8IDN - chains A and L of the 3 polymer chains in the assembly; structure by electron microscopy, 3.35 A resolution.

== Chain A ==
Protein: Spike protein S1
Organism: Severe acute respiratory syndrome coronavirus 2
Notes: fragment: Receptor binding domain
UniProtKB: P0DTC2 (SPIKE_SARS2); residues 332-531 here = UniProt positions 332-531
Amino-acid sequence (206 residues; each row starts with the number of its first residue):
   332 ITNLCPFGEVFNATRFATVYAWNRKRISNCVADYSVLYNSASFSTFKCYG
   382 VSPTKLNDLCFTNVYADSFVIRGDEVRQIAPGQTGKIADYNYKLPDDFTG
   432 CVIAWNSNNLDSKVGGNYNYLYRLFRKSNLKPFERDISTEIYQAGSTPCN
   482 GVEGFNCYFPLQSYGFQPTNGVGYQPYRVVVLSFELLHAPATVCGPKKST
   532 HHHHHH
Unresolved in the structure: 332, 528-537
Construct notes: conflict Thr-349 (Ser in P0DTC2); expression tag (532-537)
Curated features (UniProtKB/Swiss-Prot):
  - region: Arg-403 to Asp-405 (Integrin-binding motif), Asn-448 to Phe-456 (Immunodominant HLA epitope recognized by the CD8+)
  - glycosylation: Asn-343 (N-linked (GlcNAc...) (complex) asparagine)
  - natural variant: Gly-339 (G339D: In strain: Omicron/BA.1, Omicron/BA.2 and 4 more; G339H: In strain: Omicron/BA.2.75, Omicron/XBB.1.5 and 1 more), Arg-346 (R346K: In strain: Mu/B.1.621; R346T: In strain: Omicron/BQ.1.1, Omicron/XBB.1.5 and 1 more), Leu-368 (L368I: In strain: Omicron/XBB.1.5, Omicron/EG.5.1), Ser-371 (S371F: In strain: Omicron/BA.2, Omicron/BA.2.12.1 and 6 more; S371L: In strain: Omicron/BA.1), Ser-373 (S373P: In strain: Omicron/BA.1, Omicron/BA.2 and 7 more), Ser-375 (S375F: In strain: Omicron/BA.1, Omicron/BA.2 and 7 more), Thr-376 (T376A: In strain: Omicron/BA.2, Omicron/BA.2.12.1 and 5 more), Asp-405 (D405N: In strain: Omicron/BA.2, Omicron/BA.2.12.1 and 6 more), Arg-408 (R408S: In strain: Omicron/BA.2, Omicron/BA.2.12.1 and 6 more), Lys-417 (K417N: In strain: Beta/B.1.351, Omicron/BA.1 and 8 more; K417T: In strain: Gamma/P.1), Asn-440 (N440K: In strain: Omicron/BA.1, Omicron/BA.2 and 7 more), Lys-444 (K444T: In strain: Omicron/BQ.1.1), 16 further natural variant entries in UniProt
  - mutagenesis: Asn-343 (N343Q: Reduced viral infectivity), Leu-452 (L452R: Increased resistance to neutralizing antibodies. Decreases HLA binding to NF9 epitope. Increased binding affinity to human ACE2), Tyr-453 (Y453F: Decreased HLA binding to NF9 epitope. Increased binding affinity to human ACE2), Ala-475 (A475V: Increased resistance to neutralizing antibodies), Val-483 (V483A: Increased resistance to neutralizing antibodies), Glu-484 (E484D: Increased replication in human TMEM106B overexpressing cells), Phe-490 (F490L: Increased resistance to neutralizing antibodies and human covalescent sera neutralization), Gln-493 (Q493N: Reduced host ACE2-binding affinity in vitro; Q493Y: Reduced host ACE2-binding affinity in vitro), Asn-501 (N501T: Reduced host ACE2-binding affinity in vitro; N501Y: Increased binding affinity to human ACE2), His-519 (H519P: Increased resistance to human covalescent sera neutralization)
Disulfides: Cys-336/Cys-361, Cys-379/Cys-432, Cys-391/Cys-525, Cys-480/Cys-488

== Chain L ==
Protein: E77 Fab light chain
Organism: Mus musculus
Notes: antibody fragment or engineered binder
Amino-acid sequence (233 residues; each row starts with the number of its first residue):
     1 MGWSCIILFLVATATGVHSQAVVTQESALTTSPGETVTLTCRSSTGAVTI
    51 SNYVNWVQEKPDHLFTGLIGATNSRAPGVPARFSGSLIGDKAALTITGAQ
   101 TEDEAIYFCALWYSNHWVFGGGTKLTVLGQPKSTPSLTVFPPSSEELKEN
   151 KATLVCLISNFSPSGVTVAWKANGTPITQGVDTSNPTKEGNKFMASSFLH
   201 LTSDQWRSHNSFTCQVTHEGDTVEKSLSPAECL
Unresolved in the structure: 1-20, 129-233
Disulfides: Cys-41/Cys-109

== Interface between chain A and chain L ==
Pairs across the interface - 20 pairs, chain A then chain L:
  Lys-417(A) with Ser-74(L)
  Tyr-449(A) with Ile-50(L)
  Leu-455(A) with Asn-73(L)
  Phe-456(A) with Asn-73(L)
  Tyr-489(A) with Ser-84(L), hydrogen bond
  Gln-493(A) with Ile-50(L); Ala-71(L); Thr-72(L); Asn-73(L), hydrogen bond
  Ser-494(A) with Ile-50(L)
  Gly-496(A) with Ser-51(L), hydrogen bond (backbone-side chain); Tyr-53(L)
  Gln-498(A) with Ser-51(L)
  Thr-500(A) with Trp-112(L); Ser-114(L); Asn-115(L)
  Asn-501(A) with Tyr-53(L); Trp-112(L)
  Gly-502(A) with Trp-112(L)
  Tyr-505(A) with Tyr-53(L), hydrophobic
Interface residues without a listed pair, chain A (16 interface residues in all): Gly-447, Tyr-453, Phe-497
Interface residues without a listed pair, chain L (13 interface residues in all): Thr-49, Trp-117

== In short ==
The interface between chain A and chain L involves 16 residues on one side and 13 on the other; the contacts
include 3 hydrogen bonds. Polar pairs include Tyr-489(A)/Ser-84(L), Gln-493(A)/Asn-73(L) and
Gly-496(A)/Ser-51(L). Curated annotation (UniProt) lists 10 mutagenesis sites on chain A.
Here chain A is Spike protein S1 (Severe acute respiratory syndrome coronavirus 2) and chain L is E77 Fab
light chain (Mus musculus). Entry 8IDN (Cryo-EM structure of RBD/E77-Fab complex) was determined by electron
microscopy.
